Entry 8THC (electron microscopy, 3.67 A resolution); this record covers chains C and D of the 8 polymer chains in the assembly.

Chain C:
Protein: Replication factor C subunit 3
Source organism: Saccharomyces cerevisiae
UniProt: P38629 (RFC3_YEAST); residues 1-336 here = UniProt positions 1-336
Chain sequence (336 residues; each row starts with the number of its first residue):
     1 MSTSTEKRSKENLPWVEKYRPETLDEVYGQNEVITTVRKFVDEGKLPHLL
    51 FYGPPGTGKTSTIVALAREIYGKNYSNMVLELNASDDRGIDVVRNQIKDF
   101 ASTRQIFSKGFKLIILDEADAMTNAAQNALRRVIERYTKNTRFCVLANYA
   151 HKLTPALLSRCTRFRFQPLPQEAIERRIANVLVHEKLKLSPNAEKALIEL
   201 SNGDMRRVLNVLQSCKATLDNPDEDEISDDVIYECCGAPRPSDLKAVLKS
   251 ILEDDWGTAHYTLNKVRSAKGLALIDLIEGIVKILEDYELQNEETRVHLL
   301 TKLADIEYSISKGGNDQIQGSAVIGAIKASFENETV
Disordered / not traced: 1-10, 336
Ion coordination: Mg2+ near T60 (its only coordinating residue here)
Ligand contacts: ATP-gamma-S (AGS; phosphothiophosphoric acid-adenylate ester): W15, V16, E17, Y19, R20, P21, E26, V27, Y28, P55, G56, T57, G58, K59, T60, S61, L169, R177, M205, R206, L209

Chain D:
Protein: Replication factor C subunit 2
Source organism: Saccharomyces cerevisiae
UniProt: P40348 (RFC2_YEAST); residues 1-353 here = UniProt positions 1-353
Chain sequence (353 residues; row label = number of the first residue in the row):
     1 MFEGFGPNKKRKISKLAAEQSLAQQPWVEKYRPKNLDEVTAQDHAVTVLK
    51 KTLKSANLPHMLFYGPPGTGKTSTILALTKELYGPDLMKSRILELNASDE
   101 RGISIVREKVKNFARLTVSKPSKHDLENYPCPPYKIIILDEADSMTADAQ
   151 SALRRTMETYSGVTRFCLICNYVTRIIDPLASRCSKFRFKALDASNAIDR
   201 LRFISEQENVKCDDGVLERILDISAGDLRRGITLLQSASKGAQYLGDGKN
   251 ITSTQVEELAGVVPHDILIEIVEKVKSGDFDEIKKYVNTFMKSGWSAASV
   301 VNQLHEYYITNDNFDTNFKNQISWLLFTTDSRLNNGTNEHIQLLNLLVKI
   351 SQL
Disordered / not traced: 1-21
Ion coordination: Mg2+: D140 (together with ATP-gamma-S)
Ligand contacts: ATP-gamma-S (AGS; phosphothiophosphoric acid-adenylate ester): W27, V28, Y31, R32, P33, V39, T40, P67, G68, T69, G70, K71, T72, S73, D140, R200, D227, L228, R229, I232

How chain C and chain D interact:
Residue-residue contacts (46; chain C residue first):
  D87(C) with K111(D), salt bridge
  E118(C) with Q150(D), hydrogen bond
  R206(C) with P179(D)
  R207(C) with D178(D)
  N210(C) with D178(D); S182(D)
  S214(C) with S182(D)
  A217(C) with R183(D)
  G237(C) with V173(D)
  W256(C) with T316(D); K319(D); N320(D)
  H260(C) with I309(D)
  S268(C) with R188(D), hydrogen bond (backbone-side chain)
  A269(C) with R188(D), hydrogen bond (backbone-side chain)
  K270(C) with Y64(D)
  G271(C) with Y172(D); V173(D), hydrogen bond (backbone-backbone)
  L272(C) with Y172(D)
  A273(C) with Y172(D); T174(D)
  D276(C) with T174(D)
  K302(C) with W324(D)
  D305(C) with F327(D)
  I306(C) with W324(D), hydrophobic; F327(D), hydrophobic
  S309(C) with F327(D); S331(D)
  K312(C) with N335(D)
  G313(C) with N334(D), hydrogen bond (backbone-side chain)
  G314(C) with N334(D)
  N315(C) with N302(D); D330(D)
  D316(C) with Y172(D)
  Q317(C) with H305(D)
  I318(C) with V301(D), hydrophobic; L326(D); D330(D)
  S321(C) with H305(D), hydrogen bond; I309(D); S323(D)
  A322(C) with F327(D), hydrophobic
  G325(C) with N320(D); S323(D)
  K328(C) with N320(D)
  A329(C) with N320(D)
Other interface residues (no listed pair), chain C (38 interface residues in all): S85, D86, Q213, Q319, I324
Other interface residues (no listed pair), chain D (28 interface residues in all): S151, R155

Overview:
Chain C and chain D form an interface of 38 and 28 residues respectively, with 6 hydrogen bonds and 1 salt
bridge. Polar contacts include D87(C)-K111(D), E118(C)-Q150(D) and S268(C)-R188(D). Chain C binds ATP-gamma-S.
Bound to chain D: ATP-gamma-S.
Chain C is Replication factor C subunit 3 and chain D is Replication factor C subunit 2, both from
Saccharomyces cerevisiae; the structure, Structure of the Saccharomyces cerevisiae clamp unloader Elg1-RFC
bound to a cracked PCNA, was determined by electron microscopy, deposited together with 8THB and 8THD.
